PDB entry 6G86 | X-ray diffraction, 1.74 A resolution | chains A and B of the 4 polymer chains in the assembly

[Chain A (and B)]
Protein: Tyrosine-protein phosphatase CDC14
Organism: Saccharomyces cerevisiae
Notes: EC 3.1.3.48; chain B of this document is another copy of the same molecule, construct and numbering; everything in this record applies to it too
Reference sequence: Q00684 (CDC14_YEAST); residues 1-374 here = UniProt positions 1-374
Sequence (374 residues; row label = number of the first residue in the row):
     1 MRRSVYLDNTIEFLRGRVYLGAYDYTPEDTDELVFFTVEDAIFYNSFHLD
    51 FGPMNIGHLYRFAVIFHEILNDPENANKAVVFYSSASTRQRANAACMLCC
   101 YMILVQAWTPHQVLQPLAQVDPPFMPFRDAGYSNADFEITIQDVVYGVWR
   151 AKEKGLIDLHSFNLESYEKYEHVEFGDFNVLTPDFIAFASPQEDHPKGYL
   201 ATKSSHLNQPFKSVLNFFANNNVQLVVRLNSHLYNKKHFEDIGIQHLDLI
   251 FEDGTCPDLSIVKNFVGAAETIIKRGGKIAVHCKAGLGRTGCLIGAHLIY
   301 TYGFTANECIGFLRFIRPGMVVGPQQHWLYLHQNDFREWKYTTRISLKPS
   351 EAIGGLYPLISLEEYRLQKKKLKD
Disordered / not traced: 1-6, 198-204, 371-374 (chain B: 1-6, 374)
Metal / ion sites: Zn2+: E193, H195, H206, H238
Curated features (UniProtKB/Swiss-Prot):
  - active site: C283 (Phosphocysteine intermediate)
  - mutagenesis: D253 (D253A: Inactivates catalytic activity and leads to substrate retention), A280 (A280V: Leads to temperature sensitivity), C283 (C283S: Inactivates catalytic activity and leads to substrate retention)
From the paper describing this entry:
  - Zn2+ coordination: E193, H195, H206, H238
  - mutagenesis - Q106L, W108R: unchanged catalytic activity on p-NPP
  - mutagenesis - W108A: decreased binding to Net11-600
  - mutagenesis - P116L: decreased binding to Net1
  - mutagenesis - V120G/D121E/P122T/P123S: abolished growth
  - mutagenesis - V120G/D121E/P122T/P123S: decreased catalytic activity
  - post-translational modification sites: T109 (citing earlier work)

[How chain A and chain B interact]
Pairs across the interface - 73 pairs, chain A then chain B:
  F51(A) with Q119(B)
  T88(A) with D121(B), hydrogen bond; P123(B)
  R89(A) with D121(B), salt bridge
  H111(A) with D136(B); H327(B)
  L114(A) with D136(B)
  Q115(A) with N134(B); A135(B); D136(B)
  A118(A) with A135(B); E138(B)
  Q119(A) with F51(B); M125(B); P126(B), hydrogen bond (side chain-backbone); R128(B); A135(B); E138(B), hydrogen bond (backbone-side chain)
  V120(A) with M125(B)
  D121(A) with T88(B), hydrogen bond; R89(B), salt bridge; M125(B)
  P123(A) with T88(B); P123(B); F124(B); M125(B), hydrophobic
  F124(A) with P123(B)
  M125(A) with Q119(B); V120(B); D121(B); P123(B), hydrophobic
  P126(A) with Q119(B), hydrogen bond (backbone-side chain)
  R128(A) with Q119(B)
  N134(A) with Q115(B)
  A135(A) with Q115(B); A118(B); Q119(B)
  D136(A) with H111(B); L114(B); Q115(B)
  F137(A) with Q142(B)
  E138(A) with A118(B); Q119(B), hydrogen bond (side chain-backbone); Q142(B), hydrogen bond (backbone-side chain)
  T140(A) with T140(B)
  Q142(A) with F137(B); E138(B), hydrogen bond (side chain-backbone); N307(B)
  Y146(A) with H327(B), hydrogen bond; Y330(B), hydrophobic; L331(B), hydrophobic
  G303(A) with N334(B), hydrogen bond (backbone-side chain)
  T305(A) with Y330(B); Q333(B)
  N307(A) with Q142(B)
  E308(A) with Y330(B), hydrogen bond
  H327(A) with H111(B); Y146(B), hydrogen bond
  Y330(A) with Y146(B), hydrophobic; T305(B); E308(B), hydrogen bond
  L331(A) with Y146(B), hydrophobic
  Q333(A) with T305(B)
  N334(A) with G303(B), hydrogen bond (side chain-backbone); R337(B), hydrogen bond
  R337(A) with N334(B), hydrogen bond; R337(B)
  E338(A) with R337(B); Y341(B), hydrogen bond
  Y341(A) with E338(B), hydrogen bond; Y341(B), hydrophobic; T342(B)
  T342(A) with Y341(B)
Other interface residues (no listed pair), chain A (39 interface residues in all): F127, W149, R150
Other interface residues (no listed pair), chain B (39 interface residues in all): F127, W149, R150

[In short]
The chain A/chain B interface involves 39 residues from each chain; the contacts include 18 hydrogen bonds and
2 salt bridges. Polar contacts include R89(A)-D121(B), T88(A)-D121(B) and Q119(A)-P126(B). The paper reports
that W108A of chain A reduces binding to Net11-600; Zn2+ coordination by E193(A), H195(A) and H206(A) among
others; 5 substitutions were tested in all.
Both chains are Tyrosine-protein phosphatase CDC14 (Saccharomyces cerevisiae). Entry 6G86 (Structure of Cdc14
bound to SIC1 PxL motif) was determined by X-ray diffraction (same publication as 6G85 and 6G84).
